7KOE - chains A and D of the 8 polymer chains in the assembly; structure by electron microscopy, 2.90 A resolution.

== Chain A ==
Molecule: Electron transfer flavoprotein, beta subunit
From: Thermotoga maritima (strain ATCC 43589 / MSB8 / DSM 3109 / JCM 10099)
UniProt: Q9X1L6 (Q9X1L6_THEMA); residues 2-285 here = UniProt positions 2-285
Sequence (296 residues; row label = number of the first residue in the row; numbers below 1 keep their minus sign (Met-10 is residue -10)):
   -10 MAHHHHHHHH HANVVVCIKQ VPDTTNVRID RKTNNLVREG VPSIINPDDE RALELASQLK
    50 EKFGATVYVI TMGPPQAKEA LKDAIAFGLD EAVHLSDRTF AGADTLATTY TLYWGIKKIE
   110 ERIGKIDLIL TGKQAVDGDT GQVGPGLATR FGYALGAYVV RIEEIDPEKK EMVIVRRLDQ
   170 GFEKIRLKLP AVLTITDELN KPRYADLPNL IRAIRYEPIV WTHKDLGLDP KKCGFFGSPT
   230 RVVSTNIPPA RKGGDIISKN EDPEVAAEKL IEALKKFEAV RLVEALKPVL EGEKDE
Unresolved in the structure: -10 to -1, 282-285
Differences from the reference sequence: expression tag (-10 to 1)
Small-molecule neighbours: FAD (flavin-adenine dinucleotide): Cys6, Ile7, Lys8, Asn35, Asp38, Ile59, Thr60, Met61, Ala92, Asp93, Thr94, Thr97, Leu101, Thr120, Gly121, Lys122, Gln123, Ala124, Asp126, Gly127, Asp128, Thr129, Gly130, Gln131, Val132, Gly133, Thr229, Val231, Thr234

== Chain D ==
Molecule: Ferredoxin-like protein
From: Thermotoga maritima (strain ATCC 43589 / MSB8 / DSM 3109 / JCM 10099)
UniProt: R4NRM2 (R4NRM2_THEMA); residues 439-530 here correspond to UniProt positions 1-92 (UniProt number = residue number - 438)
Sequence (92 residues; row label = number of the first residue in the row):
   439 MRIEDKLYLN RYRTDEENPH LKIKDESICA EKCSDRPCVS CCPADVYEWT ESGMEVKFEG
   499 CLECGTCRIV CPFGNIEWNY PRGNYGVLYK FG
Bound ions: 4Fe-4S cluster Fe: Cys476, Asn513
Small-molecule neighbours:
  - FAD (flavin-adenine dinucleotide): Glu442, Tyr450, Thr452, Glu497, Gly498
  - 4Fe-4S cluster (SF4), molecule 1: Leu459, Cys480, Pro481, Ala482, Val484, Tyr485, Cys499, Leu500, Glu501, Cys502, Gly503, Thr504, Cys505, Trp516
  - 4Fe-4S cluster (SF4), molecule 2: Ile461, Ile466, Cys467, Cys471, Arg474, Pro475, Cys476, Met492, Cys509, Pro510, Phe511, Asn513, Ile514
From the paper describing this entry:
  - binding site for flavin-adenine dinucleotide: Tyr450, Glu497
  - 4Fe-4S cluster coordination: Cys467, Cys471, Cys476, Cys480, Cys499, Cys502, Cys505, Cys509
  - binding site for 4Fe-4S cluster: Pro481, Val484, Leu500, Thr504

== How chain A and chain D interact ==
Residue-residue contacts - 16 pairs, chain A then chain D:
  Asp12(A) with Arg449(D), salt bridge
  Asn15(A) with Tyr446(D); Leu447(D); Asn448(D); Arg449(D); Lys528(D)
  Arg17(A) with Tyr446(D); Leu447(D)
  Gly29(A) with Lys528(D)
  Val30(A) with Lys528(D)
  Pro31(A) with Arg449(D)
  Ile33(A) with Arg449(D); Arg451(D)
  Tyr193(A) with Arg520(D); Gly521(D), hydrogen bond (side chain-backbone); Tyr523(D), hydrophobic
Interface residues without a listed pair, chain A (10 interface residues in all): Thr14, Glu28
Interface residues without a listed pair, chain D (11 interface residues in all): Tyr450, Phe529

== Summary ==
Chain A and chain D form an interface of 10 and 11 residues respectively, with 1 hydrogen bond and 1 salt
bridge. Among the polar pairs are Asp12(A)-Arg449(D) and Tyr193(A)-Gly521(D). From the paper: a binding site
for 4Fe-4S cluster at Pro481(D), Val484(D) and Leu500(D) among others; a binding site for flavin-adenine
dinucleotide at Tyr450(D) and Glu497(D).
Chain A is Electron transfer flavoprotein, beta subunit and chain D is Ferredoxin-like protein, both from
Thermotoga maritima (strain ATCC 43589 / MSB8 / DSM 3109 / JCM 10099); the structure, Electron bifurcating
flavoprotein Fix/EtfABCX, was determined by electron microscopy.
